Entry 1ZUD (X-ray diffraction, 1.98 A resolution); this record covers chains 3 and 4 of the 4 polymer chains in the assembly.

== Chain 3 ==
Name: Adenylyltransferase thiF
Source organism: Escherichia coli
Notes: EC 2.7.7.-
Reference sequence: P30138 (THIF_ECOLI); residue numbers follow UniProt; this construct covers 1-251
Amino-acid sequence (251 residues; numbered 1 to 251; the number before each row is that of its first residue):
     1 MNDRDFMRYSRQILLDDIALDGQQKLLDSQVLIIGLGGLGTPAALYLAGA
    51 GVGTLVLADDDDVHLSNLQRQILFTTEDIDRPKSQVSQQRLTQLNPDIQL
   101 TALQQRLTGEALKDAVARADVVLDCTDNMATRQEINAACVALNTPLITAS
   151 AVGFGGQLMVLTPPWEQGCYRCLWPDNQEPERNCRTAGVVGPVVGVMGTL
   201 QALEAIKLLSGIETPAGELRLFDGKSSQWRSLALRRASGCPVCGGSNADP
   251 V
Not modelled in the structure: 181-185, 246-251
Bound ions: Ca2+: Leu-14, Asp-16 (shared with 2 residues of chain 1); Na+: Val-116, Ala-117, Ala-119, Thr-144; Zn2+: Cys-169, Cys-172, Cys-240, Cys-243
Swiss-Prot annotation at these positions:
  - active site: Cys-184 (Glycyl persulfide ester intermediate)
  - binding site (ATP): Arg-11, Gly-38, Asp-59, Arg-70, Lys-83, Leu-107, Asp-127 to Thr-131
  - binding site (Zn(2+)): Cys-169, Cys-172, Cys-240, Cys-243
  - cross-link: Cys-184 (Glycyl cysteine dithioester (Cys-Gly) (interchain with G-Cter in ThiS))
  - mutagenesis: Trp-174 (W174A: No adenylation of ThiS), Cys-184 (C184S: No cross-link formed with ThiS. No effect on ThiS thiocarboxylate formation in vitro. Does not support growth)
What the authors report for this chain:
  - conformationally variable residues (loop rearrangement, side-chain flip): Trp-174, Thr-186
  - catalytic residues: Gly-38, Leu-39 (proposed by the authors, not directly observed)

== Chain 4 ==
Name: ThiS protein
Source organism: Escherichia coli
Reference sequence: O32583 (THIS_ECOLI); residues 1-66 here = UniProt positions 1-66
Amino-acid sequence (66 residues; numbered 1 to 66; the number before each row is that of its first residue):
     1 MQILFNDQAMQCAAGQTVHELLEQLDQRQAGAALAINQQIVPREQWAQHI
    51 VQDGDQILLFQVIAGG
Swiss-Prot annotation at these positions:
  - modified residue: Gly-66 (1-thioglycine)
  - cross-link: Gly-66 (Glycyl cysteine dithioester (Gly-Cys) (interchain with C-184 in ThiF))

== How chain 3 and chain 4 interact ==
Residue-residue contacts (53; chain 3 residue first):
  Gly-37(3) with Gly-66(4)
  Gly-38(3) with Gly-66(4), hydrogen bond (backbone-backbone)
  Leu-39(3) with Gly-66(4), hydrogen bond (backbone-backbone)
  Cys-125(3) with Gly-66(4)
  Thr-126(3) with Ala-64(4); Gly-65(4); Gly-66(4)
  Asp-127(3) with Ala-64(4); Gly-66(4)
  Asn-128(3) with Ala-64(4)
  Met-129(3) with Val-62(4), hydrophobic; Ala-64(4), hydrophobic
  Arg-132(3) with Ala-64(4), hydrogen bond (side chain-backbone); Gly-65(4), hydrogen bond (side chain-backbone)
  Ser-150(3) with Ile-63(4), hydrogen bond (side chain-backbone); Gly-65(4)
  Ala-151(3) with Ile-63(4); Gly-65(4), hydrogen bond (backbone-backbone)
  Val-152(3) with Ile-63(4), hydrophobic
  Gly-155(3) with Ile-63(4)
  Gln-157(3) with Gln-61(4), hydrogen bond (side chain-backbone); Val-62(4); Ile-63(4), hydrogen bond (side chain-backbone)
  Leu-173(3) with Ala-33(4), hydrophobic; Ile-40(4), hydrophobic
  Trp-174(3) with Gly-31(4); Ala-32(4); Ala-33(4), hydrophobic; Gln-61(4); Val-62(4), hydrophobic
  Pro-175(3) with Arg-43(4)
  Asp-176(3) with Ala-30(4); Gly-31(4), hydrogen bond (side chain-backbone); Arg-43(4), salt bridge
  Glu-179(3) with Ala-64(4), hydrogen bond (side chain-backbone)
  Pro-180(3) with Arg-28(4); Ala-30(4); Gln-61(4)
  Leu-219(3) with Phe-60(4), hydrophobic
  Arg-230(3) with Asp-7(4), salt bridge; Leu-58(4)
  Leu-232(3) with Gln-38(4); Leu-58(4), hydrophobic; Phe-60(4), hydrophobic
  Ala-233(3) with Gln-38(4), hydrogen bond (backbone-backbone); Gln-39(4); Ile-40(4), hydrogen bond (backbone-backbone)
  Arg-235(3) with Ile-40(4); Pro-42(4)
  Arg-236(3) with Pro-42(4)
  Ala-237(3) with Glu-44(4)
  Ser-238(3) with Glu-44(4), hydrogen bond (backbone-side chain)
  Gly-239(3) with Glu-44(4), hydrogen bond (backbone-side chain)
Also at the interface, not in a pair above, chain 3 (37 interface residues in all): Gly-156, Tyr-170, Cys-172, Val-194, Leu-221, Ser-231, Leu-234, Cys-240
Also at the interface, not in a pair above, chain 4 (21 interface residues in all): Ala-35
The authors on this interface:
  - pairs named by the authors: Asp-176(3)/Gly-31(4) (hydrogen bond)

== Overview ==
37 residues of chain 3 face 21 of chain 4 across their interface; the contacts include 14 hydrogen bonds and 2
salt bridges. Polar pairs include Asp-176(3)/Arg-43(4), Arg-230(3)/Asp-7(4) and Arg-132(3)/Ala-64(4). The
paper describes a hydrogen bond between Asp-176(3) and Gly-31(4). From the paper: catalytic residues Gly-38(3)
and Leu-39(3); conformational variability at Trp-174(3) and Thr-186(3).
Here chain 3 is Adenylyltransferase thiF and chain 4 is ThiS protein, both from Escherichia coli. Entry 1ZUD
(Structure of ThiS-ThiF protein complex) was determined by X-ray diffraction.
